Entry 6DVC (X-ray diffraction, 3.30 A resolution); this record covers chains D and F of the 9 polymer chains in the assembly.

[Chain D]
Name: DNA-directed RNA polymerase subunit beta'
Source organism: Mycobacterium tuberculosis (strain ATCC 25618 / H37Rv)
Notes: EC 2.7.7.6
UniProtKB: P9WGY7 (RPOC_MYCTU); residues 1-1316 here = UniProt positions 1-1316
Amino-acid sequence (1316 residues; each row starts with the number of its first residue):
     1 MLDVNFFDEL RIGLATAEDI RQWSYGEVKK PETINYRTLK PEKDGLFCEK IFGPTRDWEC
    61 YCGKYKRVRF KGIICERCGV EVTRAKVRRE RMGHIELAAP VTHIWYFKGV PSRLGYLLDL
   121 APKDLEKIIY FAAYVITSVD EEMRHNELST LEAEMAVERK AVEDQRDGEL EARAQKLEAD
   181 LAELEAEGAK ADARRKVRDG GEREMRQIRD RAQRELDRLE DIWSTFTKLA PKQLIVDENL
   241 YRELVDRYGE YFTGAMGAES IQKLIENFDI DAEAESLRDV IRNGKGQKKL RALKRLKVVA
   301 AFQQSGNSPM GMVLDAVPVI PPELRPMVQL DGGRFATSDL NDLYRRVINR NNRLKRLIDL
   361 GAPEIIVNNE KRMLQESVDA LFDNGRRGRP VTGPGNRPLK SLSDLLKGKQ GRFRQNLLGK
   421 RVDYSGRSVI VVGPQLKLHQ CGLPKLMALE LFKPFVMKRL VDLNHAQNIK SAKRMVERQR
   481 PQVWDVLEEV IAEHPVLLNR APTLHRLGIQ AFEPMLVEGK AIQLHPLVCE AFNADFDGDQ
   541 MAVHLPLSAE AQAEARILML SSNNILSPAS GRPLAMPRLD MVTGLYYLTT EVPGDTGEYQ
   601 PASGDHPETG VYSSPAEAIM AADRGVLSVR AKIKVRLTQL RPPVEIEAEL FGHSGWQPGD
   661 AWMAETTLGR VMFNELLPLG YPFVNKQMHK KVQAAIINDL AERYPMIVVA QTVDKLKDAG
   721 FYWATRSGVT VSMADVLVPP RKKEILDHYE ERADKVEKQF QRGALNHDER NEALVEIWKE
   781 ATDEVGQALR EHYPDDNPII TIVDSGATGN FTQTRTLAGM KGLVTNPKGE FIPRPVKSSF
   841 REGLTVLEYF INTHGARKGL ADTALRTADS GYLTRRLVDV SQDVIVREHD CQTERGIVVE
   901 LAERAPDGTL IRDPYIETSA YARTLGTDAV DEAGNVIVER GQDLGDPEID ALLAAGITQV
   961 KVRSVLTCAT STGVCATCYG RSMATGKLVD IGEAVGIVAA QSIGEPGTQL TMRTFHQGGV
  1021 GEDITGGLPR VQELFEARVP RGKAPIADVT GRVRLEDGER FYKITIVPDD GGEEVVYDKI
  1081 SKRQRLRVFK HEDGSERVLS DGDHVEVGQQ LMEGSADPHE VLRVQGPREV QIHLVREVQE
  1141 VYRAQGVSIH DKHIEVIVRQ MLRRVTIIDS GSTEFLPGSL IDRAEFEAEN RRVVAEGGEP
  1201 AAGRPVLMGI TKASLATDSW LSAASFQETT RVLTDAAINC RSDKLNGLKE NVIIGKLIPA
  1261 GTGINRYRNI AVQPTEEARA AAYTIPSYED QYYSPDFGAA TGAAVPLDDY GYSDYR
Disordered / not traced: 1-2, 421, 1012-1025, 1282-1316
Ion coordination: Zn2+ site 1: C60, C62, C75, C78; Zn2+ site 2: C891, C968, C975, C978
Swiss-Prot annotation at these positions:
  - binding site (Zn(2+)): C60, C62, C75, C78, C891, C968, C975, C978
  - binding site (Mg(2+)): D535, D537, D539

[Chain F]
Name: ECF RNA polymerase sigma factor SigL
Source organism: Mycobacterium tuberculosis (strain ATCC 25618 / H37Rv)
UniProtKB: P9WGH5 (SIGL_MYCTU); residues 1-177 here = UniProt positions 1-177
Amino-acid sequence (177 residues; each row starts with the number of its first residue):
     1 MARVSGAAAA EAALMRALYD EHAAVLWRYA LRLTGDAAQA EDVVQETLLR AWQHPEVIGD
    61 TARPARAWLF TVARNMIIDE RRSARFRNVV GSTDQSGTPE QSTPDEVNAA LDRLLIADAL
   121 AQLSAEHRAV IQRSYYRGWS TAQIATDLGI AEGTVKSRLH YAVRALRLTL QELGVTR
Disordered / not traced: 1-3
Swiss-Prot annotation at these positions:
  - DNA-binding region: T141 to H160 (H-T-H motif)
  - motif: D42 to Q45 (Interaction with polymerase core subunit RpoC)
From the paper describing this entry:
  - binding site for the 17-nt DNA strand: S96
  - binding site for the 24-nt DNA strand: H54, E56 to A67, W68
  - specificity-determining residues: H54, D60

[Chain D / chain F interface]
Pairs across the interface (71):
  Y36(D) - A84(F)
  Y36(D) - R87(F)
  Y36(D) - N88(F)
  R67(D) - G138(F)
  R69(D) - R137(F)
  R69(D) - G138(F)
  R69(D) - S140(F)
  R69(D) - Q143(F)
  E238(D) - R16(F)
  R242(D) - R16(F)
  P326(D) - T93(F)
  P326(D) - Q101(F)
  V328(D) - Q101(F)
  R334(D) - R87(F)
  R334(D) - V90(F)
  F335(D) - R87(F)  hydrogen bond (backbone-backbone)
  F335(D) - N88(F)
  F335(D) - V90(F)
  F335(D) - G91(F)  hydrogen bond (backbone-backbone)
  A336(D) - G91(F)
  T337(D) - N88(F)
  T337(D) - G91(F)  hydrogen bond (backbone-backbone)
  T337(D) - S92(F)
  T337(D) - T93(F)  hydrogen bond (backbone-backbone)
  S338(D) - D94(F)
  D339(D) - S92(F)  hydrogen bond
  D339(D) - D94(F)
  R346(D) - D36(F)  salt bridge
  R346(D) - A38(F)
  R350(D) - A38(F)  hydrogen bond (side chain-backbone)
  R350(D) - E41(F)  salt bridge
  R350(D) - D42(F)  salt bridge
  R353(D) - D42(F)  salt bridge
  R353(D) - Q45(F)
  R353(D) - E46(F)  salt bridge
  R356(D) - E46(F)  salt bridge
  L357(D) - L49(F)  hydrophobic
  L360(D) - W52(F)
  L360(D) - Q53(F)
  G361(D) - W52(F)
  A362(D) - W52(F)  hydrophobic
  P363(D) - M15(F)  hydrophobic
  P363(D) - W52(F)
  I365(D) - M15(F)  hydrophobic
  I365(D) - Y19(F)  hydrophobic
  I366(D) - M15(F)  hydrophobic
  I366(D) - Y19(F)
  I366(D) - Q45(F)  hydrogen bond (backbone-side chain)
  N369(D) - Q45(F)  hydrogen bond
  E370(D) - Q45(F)  hydrogen bond
  R372(D) - E41(F)  salt bridge
  M373(D) - E41(F)
  M373(D) - D42(F)
  M373(D) - Q45(F)
  E376(D) - E41(F)
  T392(D) - D36(F)
  R397(D) - S92(F)  hydrogen bond
  R397(D) - Q95(F)
  K400(D) - D94(F)
  Q467(D) - L173(F)
  Q467(D) - G174(F)
  N468(D) - L173(F)
  N468(D) - G174(F)  hydrogen bond (side chain-backbone)
  N468(D) - V175(F)
  I469(D) - L111(F)  hydrophobic
  K470(D) - N108(F)
  K470(D) - D112(F)  salt bridge
  K473(D) - V107(F)
  K473(D) - N108(F)  hydrogen bond
  K473(D) - L111(F)
  R474(D) - T176(F)
Other interface residues (no listed pair), chain D (43 interface residues in all): V68, M327, L330, V391, P394
Other interface residues (no listed pair), chain F (40 interface residues in all): G35, L48, V89, T98, L115, W139

[Overview]
43 residues of chain D and 40 residues of chain F are in contact, with 12 hydrogen bonds and 8 salt bridges.
Polar pairs include R346(D)-D36(F), R350(D)-E41(F) and R350(D)-D42(F). The paper reports a binding site for
the 24-nt DNA strand at H54(F), E56(F) and W68(F); a binding site for the 17-nt DNA strand at S96(F).
Chain D is DNA-directed RNA polymerase subunit beta' and chain F is ECF RNA polymerase sigma factor SigL, both
from Mycobacterium tuberculosis (strain ATCC 25618 / H37Rv); the structure, Crystal structure of Mycobacterium
tuberculosis transcription initiation complex(ECF sigma factor L) containing 5nt RNA with 6nt ..., was
determined by X-ray diffraction, deposited together with 6DV9, 6DVB, 6DVD and 6DVE.
